PDB entry 5ZYC | X-ray diffraction, 1.75 A resolution | chain A

# Chain A
Protein: Xylose isomerase
Organism: Streptomyces rubiginosus
Notes: EC 5.3.1.5
UniProtKB: P24300 (XYLA_STRRU); residues 1-388 here = UniProt positions 1-388
Sequence (388 residues; row label = number of the first residue in the row):
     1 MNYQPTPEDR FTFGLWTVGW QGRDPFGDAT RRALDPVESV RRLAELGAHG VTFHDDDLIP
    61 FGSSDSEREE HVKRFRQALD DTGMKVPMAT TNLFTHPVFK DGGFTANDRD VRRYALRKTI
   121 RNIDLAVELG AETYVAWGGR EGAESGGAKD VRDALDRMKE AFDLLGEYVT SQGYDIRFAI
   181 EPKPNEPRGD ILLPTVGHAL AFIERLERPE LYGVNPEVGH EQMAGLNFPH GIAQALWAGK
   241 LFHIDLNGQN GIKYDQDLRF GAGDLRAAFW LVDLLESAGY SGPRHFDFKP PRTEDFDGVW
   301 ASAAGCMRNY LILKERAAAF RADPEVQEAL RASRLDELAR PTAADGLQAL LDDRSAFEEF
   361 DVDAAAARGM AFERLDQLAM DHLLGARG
Not modelled in the structure: 1-2, 387-388
Ion coordination: Mn2+ site 1: Glu-181, Glu-217, Asp-245, Asp-287 (together with 1,2-ethanediol); Mn2+ site 2: Glu-217, His-220, Asp-255, Asp-257
Curated features (UniProtKB/Swiss-Prot):
  - active site: His-54, Asp-57
  - binding site (Mg(2+)): Glu-181, Glu-217, His-220, Asp-245, Asp-255, Asp-257, Asp-287

# Overview
The Mn2+ site 1 is built by Glu-181, Glu-217, Asp-245 and Asp-287. Glu-217, His-220, Asp-255 and Asp-257
coordinate Mn2+ site 2. Curated annotation (UniProt) lists active-site residues His-54 and Asp-57 and 7
Mg2+-binding residues.
Chain A is Xylose isomerase (Streptomyces rubiginosus); the structure, Crystal Structure of Glucose Isomerase
Soaked with Mn2+, was determined by X-ray diffraction together with 5ZYD and 5ZYE from the same study.
